9DAZ - chains A and B of the 4 polymer chains in the assembly; structure by electron microscopy, 2.50 A resolution.

[Chain A]
Name: Aminopeptidase N, Immunoglobulin gamma-1 heavy chain
Organism: Felis catus
Notes: EC 3.4.11.2
UniProtKB: chimeric construct of P79171, P0DOX5: residues 64-967 from P79171 (AMPN_FELCA) positions 64-967 (same numbers); residues 984-1215 from P0DOX5 positions 218-449 (UniProt number = residue number - 766)
Chain sequence (1184 residues; row label = number of the first residue in the row):
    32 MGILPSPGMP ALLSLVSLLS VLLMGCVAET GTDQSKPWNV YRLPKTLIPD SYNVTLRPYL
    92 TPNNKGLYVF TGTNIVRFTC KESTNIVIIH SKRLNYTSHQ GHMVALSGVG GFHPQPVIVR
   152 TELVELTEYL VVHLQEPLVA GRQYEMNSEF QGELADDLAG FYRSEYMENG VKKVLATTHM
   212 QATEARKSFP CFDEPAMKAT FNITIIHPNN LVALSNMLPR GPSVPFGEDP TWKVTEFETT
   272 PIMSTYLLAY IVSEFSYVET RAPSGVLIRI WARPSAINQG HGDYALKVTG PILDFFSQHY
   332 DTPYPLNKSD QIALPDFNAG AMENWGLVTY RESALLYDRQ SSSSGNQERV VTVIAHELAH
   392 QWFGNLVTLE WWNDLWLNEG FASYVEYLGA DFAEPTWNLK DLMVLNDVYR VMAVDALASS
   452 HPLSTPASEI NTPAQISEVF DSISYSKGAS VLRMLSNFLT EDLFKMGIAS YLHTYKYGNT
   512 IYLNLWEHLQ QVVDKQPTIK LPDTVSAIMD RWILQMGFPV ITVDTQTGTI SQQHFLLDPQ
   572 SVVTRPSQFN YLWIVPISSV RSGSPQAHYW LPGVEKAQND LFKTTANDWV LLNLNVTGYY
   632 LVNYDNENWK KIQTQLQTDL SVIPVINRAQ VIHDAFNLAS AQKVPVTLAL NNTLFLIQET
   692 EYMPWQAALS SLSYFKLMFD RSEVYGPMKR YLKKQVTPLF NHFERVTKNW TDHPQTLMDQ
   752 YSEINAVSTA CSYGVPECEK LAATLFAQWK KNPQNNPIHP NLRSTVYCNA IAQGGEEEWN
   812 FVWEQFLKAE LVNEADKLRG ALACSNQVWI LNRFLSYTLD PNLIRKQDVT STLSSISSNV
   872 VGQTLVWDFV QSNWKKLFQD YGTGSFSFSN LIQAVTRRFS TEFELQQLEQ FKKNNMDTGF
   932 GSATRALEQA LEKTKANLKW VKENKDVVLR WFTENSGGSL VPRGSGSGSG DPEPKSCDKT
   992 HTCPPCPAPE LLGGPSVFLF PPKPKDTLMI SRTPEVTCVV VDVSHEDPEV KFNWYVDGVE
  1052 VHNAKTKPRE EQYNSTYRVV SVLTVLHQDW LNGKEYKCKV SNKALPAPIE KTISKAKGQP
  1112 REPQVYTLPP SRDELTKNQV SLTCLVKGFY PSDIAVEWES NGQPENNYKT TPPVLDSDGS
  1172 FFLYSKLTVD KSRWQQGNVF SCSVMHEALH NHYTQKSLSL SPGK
Not modelled in the structure: 32-63, 94-97, 141-143, 256-261, 928-931, 968-1215
Disulfide bonds: Cys-762/Cys-769, Cys-799/Cys-835
Glycans and other covalent adducts: N-acetylglucosamine (NAG) linked to Asn-84, Asn-126, Asn-233, Asn-626, Asn-682; glycan linked to Asn-740
Construct notes: expression tag (32-63); linker (968-983)
Metal / ion sites: Zn2+: His-387, His-391, Glu-410
Curated features (UniProtKB/Swiss-Prot):
  - active site: Glu-388 (Proton acceptor)
  - binding site (substrate): Gly-351 to Asn-355
  - binding site (Zn(2+)): His-387, His-391, Glu-410
  - site: Tyr-476 (Transition state stabilizer)
  - modified residue (Sulfotyrosine): Tyr-175, Tyr-418
  - glycosylation (N-linked (GlcNAc...) asparagine): Asn-84, Asn-126, Asn-233, Asn-338, Asn-626, Asn-682, Asn-740, Asn-1065 (complex)
From the paper describing this entry:
  - post-translational modification sites: Asn-740

[Chain B]
Name: Spike glycoprotein
Organism: Feline coronavirus
Notes: fragment: receptor-binding domain
Chain sequence (213 residues; each row starts with the number of its first residue):
   497 MGILPSPGMP ALLSLVSLLS VLLMGCVAET GTSFYSHTSV NITIDLGMKL SGYGQPIASA
   557 LSNITLPMQD NNTDVYCIRS NQFSVYVHST CKSSLWDNVF NSDCTDVLHA TAVIKTGTCP
   617 FSFDKLNNYL TFNKFCLSLH PVGANCKFDV AARTRTNEQV VRSLYVIYEE GDNIAGVPSD
   677 NGSSGGSGLN DIFEAQKIEW HEGGSHHHHH HHH
Not modelled in the structure: 497-535, 564-580, 611-643, 662-709
Disulfide bonds: Cys-587/Cys-600
Glycans and other covalent adducts: N-acetylglucosamine (NAG) linked to Asn-559
From the paper describing this entry:
  - binding site for alpha-L-fucopyranose: Tyr-549, Gln-551
  - binding site for N-acetylglucosamine: Gln-551

[Interface between chain A and chain B]
Pairs across the interface - 26 pairs, chain A then chain B:
  Arg-370(A) / Trp-592(B)
  Gln-371(A) / Trp-592(B)
  Gln-371(A) / Asp-593(B)
  Glu-735(A) / Tyr-549(B)  hydrogen bond
  Asn-740(A) / Ser-547(B)
  Asn-740(A) / Gly-548(B)  hydrogen bond (backbone-backbone)
  Asn-740(A) / Tyr-549(B)
  Asn-740(A) / Gln-551(B)  hydrogen bond
  Trp-741(A) / Gly-548(B)
  Trp-741(A) / Tyr-549(B)  hydrogen bond
  Thr-742(A) / Lys-545(B)
  Thr-742(A) / Ser-547(B)
  Thr-742(A) / Ile-553(B)
  Glu-768(A) / Tyr-549(B)
  Leu-772(A) / Gly-548(B)
  Leu-772(A) / Tyr-549(B)  hydrophobic
  Thr-775(A) / Gly-548(B)
  Thr-775(A) / Tyr-549(B)
  Gln-779(A) / Leu-546(B)
  Gln-779(A) / Ser-547(B)  hydrogen bond (side chain-backbone)
  Asn-787(A) / Trp-592(B)  hydrogen bond (backbone-side chain)
  Pro-788(A) / Trp-592(B)
  Ile-789(A) / Trp-592(B)
  His-790(A) / Trp-592(B)
  Pro-791(A) / Trp-592(B)
  Arg-794(A) / Trp-592(B)
Also at the interface, not in a pair above, chain A (20 interface residues in all): Phe-731, Lys-739, Leu-776, Asn-786
Also at the interface, not in a pair above, chain B (11 interface residues in all): Gly-550, Leu-591
The authors on this interface:
  - pairs named by the authors: Tyr-549(B)/Glu-735(A) (hydrogen bond), Tyr-549(B)/Trp-741(A) (hydrogen bond), Gln-551(B)/Asn-740(A) (hydrogen bond), Trp-592(B)/His-790(A), Trp-592(B)/Pro-791(A), Trp-592(B)/Asn-787(A) (hydrogen bond)

[In short]
The interface between chain A and chain B involves 20 residues on one side and 11 on the other; the contacts
include 6 hydrogen bonds. Polar pairs include Glu-735(A)/Tyr-549(B), Asn-740(A)/Gln-551(B) and
Trp-741(A)/Tyr-549(B). The paper describes hydrogen bonds between Tyr-549(B) and Glu-735(A), Tyr-549(B) and
Trp-741(A) and Gln-551(B) and Asn-740(A) among others; contacts between Trp-592(B) and His-790(A) and
Trp-592(B) and Pro-791(A). From the paper: a binding site for alpha-L-fucopyranose at Tyr-549(B) and
Gln-551(B); a binding site for N-acetylglucosamine at Gln-551(B).
Chain A is Aminopeptidase N, Immunoglobulin gamma-1 heavy chain (Felis catus) and chain B is Spike
glycoprotein (Feline coronavirus); the structure, Molecular basis of pathogenicity of the recently emerged
FCoV-23 coronavirus. Complex of fAPN with FCoV-23 RBD, was determined by electron microscopy, deposited
together with 9DB0, 9DB1, 9DB3, 9DBE and 9DBZ.
